7WB4 - chains B and C of the 27 polymer chains in the assembly; structure by electron microscopy, 5.60 A resolution (low resolution: residue-level contacts below are approximate; hydrogen-bond / salt-bridge calls are withheld).

== Chain B ==
Name: Nuclear pore complex protein Nup85
Organism: Xenopus laevis
Reference sequence: Q68FJ0 (NUP85_XENLA); residues 1-653 here = UniProt positions 1-653
Chain sequence (653 residues; numbered 1 to 653; the number before each row is that of its first residue):
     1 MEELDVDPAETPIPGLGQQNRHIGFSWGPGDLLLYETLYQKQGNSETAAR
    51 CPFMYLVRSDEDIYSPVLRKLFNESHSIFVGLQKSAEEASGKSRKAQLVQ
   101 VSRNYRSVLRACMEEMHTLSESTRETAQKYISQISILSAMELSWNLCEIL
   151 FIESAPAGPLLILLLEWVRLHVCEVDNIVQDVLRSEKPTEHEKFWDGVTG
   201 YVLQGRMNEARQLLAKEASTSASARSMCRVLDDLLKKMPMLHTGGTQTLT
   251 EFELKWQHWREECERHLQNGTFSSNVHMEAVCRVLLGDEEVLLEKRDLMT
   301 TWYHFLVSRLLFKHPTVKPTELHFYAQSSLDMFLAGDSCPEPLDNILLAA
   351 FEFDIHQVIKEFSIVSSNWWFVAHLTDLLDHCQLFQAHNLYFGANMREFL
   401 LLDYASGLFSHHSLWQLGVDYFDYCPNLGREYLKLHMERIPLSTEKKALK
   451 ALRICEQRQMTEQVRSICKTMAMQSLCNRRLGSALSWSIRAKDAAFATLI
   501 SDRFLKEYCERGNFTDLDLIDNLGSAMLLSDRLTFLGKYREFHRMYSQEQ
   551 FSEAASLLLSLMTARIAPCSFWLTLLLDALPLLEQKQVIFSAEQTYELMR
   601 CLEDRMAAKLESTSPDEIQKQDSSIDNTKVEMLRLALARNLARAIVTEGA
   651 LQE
Disordered / not traced: 1-17, 587-590, 650-653

== Chain C ==
Name: MGC154553 protein
Organism: Xenopus laevis
Reference sequence: Q05AW3 (Q05AW3_XENLA); residue numbers follow UniProt; this construct covers 1-375
Chain sequence (375 residues; each row starts with the number of its first residue):
     1 MADKFAAKFVSHKISRTRWRPVSASSLQQPDVFATGSWDNEENKVCVWAT
    51 SDFGATSLDEEYQGDPKQLCDIKHPGDVMDMQFLDKERIVTGSSTGTVTI
   101 FRHHENNQTLSVNQRWEQAHYHVGSNMRAPCTAIVCSSPEIVSVGEDGRI
   151 NCFRAESRDVLRTIDDADSSTMHGVTFLRTTEILTVNSVGQLKLWDLRKQ
   201 GNDPTQIFSVTGERVPLHCVDRHPNQQHVVATGGQDGMLCIWDVRHGKMP
   251 MSLLNAHEAEMWEVHFHPSNPDHLFTCSEDGSLWHWDASADSEKPTFLLG
   301 GRSTFNISRSSIAPPNANQSLACAWLSTDPTKGQLEITNLLPSSTLSVNS
   351 LDVLGQNLVCGTDAEAIYVTRRLFS
Disordered / not traced: 1-3, 293-320, 375

== How chain B and chain C interact ==
Contacting residue pairs (10; chain B residue first):
  Pro66(B) - Ser11(C)
  Arg69(B) - Ser11(C)
  Lys70(B) - Phe9(C)
  Asn73(B) - Ala364(C)
  His412(B) - Asp39(C)
  Ser413(B) - Asp39(C)
  Asn478(B) - His122(C)
  Gly482(B) - Ser169(C)
  Ser483(B) - Ser169(C)
  Asp516(B) - Ser169(C)
Interface residues without a listed pair, chain B (14 interface residues in all): Cys477, Arg479, Arg480, Leu481
Interface residues without a listed pair, chain C (13 interface residues in all): Asn40, Glu41, Val123, Ser125, Glu146, Ser170, Thr171

== In short ==
Chain B and chain C form an interface of 14 and 13 residues respectively.
Here chain B is Nuclear pore complex protein Nup85 and chain C is MGC154553 protein, both from Xenopus laevis.
Entry 7WB4 (Cryo-EM structure of the NR subunit from X. laevis NPC) was determined by electron microscopy.
